PDB entry 1TI1 | X-ray diffraction, 2.60 A resolution | chain A

[Chain A]
Molecule: Thiol:disulfide interchange protein dsbA
Source organism: Escherichia coli
Reference sequence: P24991 (DSBA_ECOLI); residues 1-189 here correspond to UniProt positions 20-208 (UniProt number = residue number + 19)
Chain sequence (189 residues; each row starts with the number of its first residue):
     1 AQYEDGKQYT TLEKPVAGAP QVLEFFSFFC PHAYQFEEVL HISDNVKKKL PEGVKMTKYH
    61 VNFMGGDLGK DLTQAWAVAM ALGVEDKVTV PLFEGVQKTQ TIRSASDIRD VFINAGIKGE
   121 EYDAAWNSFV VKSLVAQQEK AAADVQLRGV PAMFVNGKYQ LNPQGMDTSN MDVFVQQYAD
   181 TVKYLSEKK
Not modelled in the structure: 1-2, 189
Disulfides: C30 forms a disulfide with the same residue of a neighbouring copy of this chain
Construct notes: engineered mutation A33 (Cys in P24991)

[Summary]
Chain A is Thiol:disulfide interchange protein dsbA (Escherichia coli); the structure, crystal structure of a
mutant DsbA, was determined by X-ray diffraction (same publication as 1U3A).
